Entry 3TOP (X-ray diffraction, 2.88 A resolution); this record covers chain A.

[Chain A]
Name: Maltase-glucoamylase, intestinal
Source organism: Homo sapiens
Notes: EC 3.2.1.20, 3.2.1.3; fragment: C-terminal domain
UniProtKB: O43451 (MGA_HUMAN); residues 960-1853 here = UniProt positions 960-1853
Sequence (908 residues; row label = number of the first residue in the row):
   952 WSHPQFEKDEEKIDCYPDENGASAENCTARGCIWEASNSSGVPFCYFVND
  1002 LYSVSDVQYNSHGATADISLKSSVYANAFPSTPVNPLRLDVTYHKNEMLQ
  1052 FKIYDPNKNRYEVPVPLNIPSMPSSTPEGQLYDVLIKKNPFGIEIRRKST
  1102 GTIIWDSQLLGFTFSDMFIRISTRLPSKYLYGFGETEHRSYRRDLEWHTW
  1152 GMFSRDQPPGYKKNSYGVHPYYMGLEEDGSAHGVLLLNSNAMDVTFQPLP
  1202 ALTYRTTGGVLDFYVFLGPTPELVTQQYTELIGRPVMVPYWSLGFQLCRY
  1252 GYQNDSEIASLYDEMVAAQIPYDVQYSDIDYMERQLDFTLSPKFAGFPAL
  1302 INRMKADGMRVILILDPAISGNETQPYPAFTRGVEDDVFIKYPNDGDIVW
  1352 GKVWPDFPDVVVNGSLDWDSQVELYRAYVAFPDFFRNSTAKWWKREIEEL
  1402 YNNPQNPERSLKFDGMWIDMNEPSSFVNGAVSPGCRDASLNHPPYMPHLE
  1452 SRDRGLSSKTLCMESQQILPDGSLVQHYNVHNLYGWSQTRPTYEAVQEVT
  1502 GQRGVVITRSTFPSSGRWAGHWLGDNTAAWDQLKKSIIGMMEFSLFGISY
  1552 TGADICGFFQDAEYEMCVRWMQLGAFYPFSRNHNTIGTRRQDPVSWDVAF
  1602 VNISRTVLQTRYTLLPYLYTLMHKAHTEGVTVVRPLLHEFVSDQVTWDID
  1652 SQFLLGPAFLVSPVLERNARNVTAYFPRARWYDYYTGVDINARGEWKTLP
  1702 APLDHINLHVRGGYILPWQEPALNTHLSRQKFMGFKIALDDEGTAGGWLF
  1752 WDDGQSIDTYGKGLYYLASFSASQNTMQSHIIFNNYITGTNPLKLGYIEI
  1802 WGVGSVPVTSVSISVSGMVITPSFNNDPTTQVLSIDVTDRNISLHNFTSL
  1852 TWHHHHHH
Disordered / not traced: 952-959, 1850-1859
Disulfides: C966-C983, C978-C996, C1436-C1463, C1557-C1568
Construct notes: expression tag (952-959, 1854-1859)

[Summary]
Chain A is Maltase-glucoamylase, intestinal (Homo sapiens); the structure, Crystral Structure of the
C-terminal Subunit of Human Maltase-Glucoamylase in Complex with Acarbose, was determined by X-ray
diffraction, deposited together with 3TON.
